7ANK - chains A and B of the 3 polymer chains in the assembly; structure by X-ray diffraction, 3.20 A resolution.

Chain A:
Molecule: Alpha-actinin-2
Organism: Homo sapiens
UniProt: P35609 (ACTN2_HUMAN); numbering as in UniProt (aligned over 1-507)
Chain sequence (535 residues; numbered 1 to 535; the number before each row is that of its first residue):
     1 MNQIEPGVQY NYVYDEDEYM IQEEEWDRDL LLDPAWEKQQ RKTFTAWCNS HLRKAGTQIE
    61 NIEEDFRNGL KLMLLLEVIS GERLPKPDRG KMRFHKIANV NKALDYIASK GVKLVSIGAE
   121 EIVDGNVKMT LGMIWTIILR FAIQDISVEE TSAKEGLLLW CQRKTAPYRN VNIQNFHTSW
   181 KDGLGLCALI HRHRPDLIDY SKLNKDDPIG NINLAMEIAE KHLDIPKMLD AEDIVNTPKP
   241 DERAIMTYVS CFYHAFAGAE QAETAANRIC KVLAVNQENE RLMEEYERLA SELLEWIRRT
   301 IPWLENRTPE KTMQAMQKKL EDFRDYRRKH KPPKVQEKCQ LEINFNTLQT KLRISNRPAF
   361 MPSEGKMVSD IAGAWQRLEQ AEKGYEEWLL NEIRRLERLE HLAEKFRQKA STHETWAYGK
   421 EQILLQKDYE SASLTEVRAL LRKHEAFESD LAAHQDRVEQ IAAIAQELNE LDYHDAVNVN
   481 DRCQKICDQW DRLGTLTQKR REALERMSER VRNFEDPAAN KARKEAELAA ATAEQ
Unresolved in the structure: 1-34, 514-535
Construct notes: expression tag (508-535)
Curated features (UniProtKB/Swiss-Prot):
  - modified residue: T237 (Phosphothreonine)

Chain B:
Molecule: Alpha-actinin-2
Organism: Homo sapiens
UniProt: P35609 (ACTN2_HUMAN); residues 509-894 here = UniProt positions 509-894
Chain sequence (389 residues; numbered 506 to 894; the number before each row is that of its first residue):
   506 GSSKLLETID QLHLEFAKRA APFNNWMEGA MEDLQDMFIV HSIEEIQSLI TAHEQFKATL
   566 PEADGERQSI MAIQNEVEKV IQSYNIRISS SNPYSTVTMD ELRTKWDKVK QLVPIRDQSL
   626 QEELARQHAN ERLRRQFAAQ ANAIGPWIQN KMEEIARSSI QITGALEDQM NQLKQYEHNI
   686 INYKNNIDKL EGDHQLIQEA LVFDNKHTNY TMEHIRVGWE LLLTTIARTI NEVETQILTR
   746 DAKGITQEQM NEFRASFNHF DRRKNGLMDH EDFRACLISM GYDLGEAEFA RIMTLVDPNG
   806 QGTVTFQSFI DFMTRETADT DTAEQVIASF RILASDKPYI LAEELRRELP PDQAQYCIKR
   866 MPAYSGPGSV PGALDYAAFS SALYGESDL
Unresolved in the structure: 806-808, 891-894
Construct notes: expression tag (506-508)
Curated features (UniProtKB/Swiss-Prot):
  - binding site (Ca(2+)): D766, N770, D777, D802, N804, T808

Chain A / chain B interface:
Pairs across the interface (93; chain A residue first):
  Q261(A) - I837(B)
  A262(A) - E853(B)
  T264(A) - S834(B)
  T264(A) - I837(B)
  A265(A) - S834(B)
  A265(A) - L838(B)  hydrophobic
  A266(A) - E853(B)
  R268(A) - Q830(B)
  R268(A) - S834(B)
  I269(A) - V831(B)  hydrophobic
  I269(A) - F835(B)  hydrophobic
  I269(A) - L854(B)  hydrophobic
  K271(A) - D826(B)  salt bridge
  V272(A) - V831(B)  hydrophobic
  V272(A) - Y889(B)
  L273(A) - Q858(B)
  N276(A) - R865(B)
  N276(A) - L888(B)
  E280(A) - Y861(B)  hydrogen bond
  E280(A) - R865(B)  salt bridge
  M313(A) - L706(B)  hydrophobic
  Q317(A) - L706(B)
  L320(A) - Q703(B)
  E321(A) - Q700(B)
  E321(A) - E704(B)
  F323(A) - E718(B)
  R324(A) - H699(B)  hydrogen bond (side chain-backbone)
  R324(A) - Q700(B)
  R324(A) - Q703(B)  hydrogen bond
  R327(A) - E718(B)  salt bridge
  R327(A) - R721(B)
  R327(A) - V722(B)
  R327(A) - E725(B)  salt bridge
  R328(A) - D693(B)  salt bridge
  R328(A) - E696(B)
  R328(A) - Q700(B)
  K329(A) - D693(B)  salt bridge
  K331(A) - E725(B)
  V335(A) - E725(B)
  V335(A) - T729(B)
  C339(A) - A732(B)  hydrophobic
  E342(A) - R733(B)  salt bridge
  I343(A) - A732(B)
  I343(A) - N736(B)
  N346(A) - N736(B)  hydrogen bond
  N346(A) - E737(B)
  T347(A) - N736(B)
  T350(A) - T740(B)
  K351(A) - L743(B)
  I354(A) - T744(B)
  I354(A) - A747(B)  hydrophobic
  S355(A) - Y889(B)
  N356(A) - T825(B)  hydrogen bond
  N356(A) - D826(B)
  N356(A) - T827(B)
  R357(A) - L888(B)
  R357(A) - Y889(B)  hydrogen bond
  P358(A) - Y889(B)
  P358(A) - G890(B)
  E382(A) - E718(B)
  K383(A) - E718(B)
  E386(A) - H699(B)  salt bridge
  E386(A) - Q703(B)
  E386(A) - E718(B)
  E386(A) - R721(B)  salt bridge
  L390(A) - Q703(B)
  L390(A) - F708(B)  hydrophobic
  I393(A) - L706(B)  hydrophobic
  R394(A) - H546(B)  hydrogen bond
  E397(A) - H546(B)  salt bridge
  E397(A) - L706(B)
  H401(A) - M542(B)
  H401(A) - F543(B)
  H401(A) - I544(B)
  E404(A) - M542(B)
  K405(A) - D541(B)  salt bridge
  K405(A) - M542(B)  hydrogen bond (side chain-backbone)
  Q408(A) - Q540(B)  hydrogen bond (side chain-backbone)
  Q408(A) - M542(B)
  K409(A) - E537(B)  salt bridge
  K409(A) - D541(B)
  T412(A) - E537(B)  hydrogen bond
  A439(A) - P598(B)
  A439(A) - Y599(B)  hydrophobic
  K443(A) - N597(B)
  K443(A) - P598(B)
  K443(A) - Y599(B)
  K443(A) - T601(B)
  F447(A) - T601(B)
  D450(A) - N530(B)
  R457(A) - G534(B)
  R457(A) - E537(B)  salt bridge
  R457(A) - D538(B)  salt bridge
Also at the interface, not in a pair above, chain A (60 interface residues in all): Q277, Q336, K338, N391, W416, R442, A453
Also at the interface, not in a pair above, chain B (58 interface residues in all): E533, S600, G697, L728, C862, F884

In short:
60 residues of chain A and 58 residues of chain B are in contact, with 10 hydrogen bonds and 14 salt bridges.
Polar pairs include K271(A)-D826(B), E280(A)-R865(B) and R327(A)-E718(B). UniProt lists 6 Ca2+-binding
residues on chain B.
Chain A is Alpha-actinin-2 and chain B is Alpha-actinin-2, both from Homo sapiens; the structure, Crystal
structure of sarcomeric protein FATZ-1 (d91-FATZ-1 construct) in complex with half dimer of alpha-actinin-2,
was determined by X-ray diffraction, deposited together with 7A8T and 7A8U.
